2R3Y - chains A and D of the 6 polymer chains in the assembly; structure by X-ray diffraction, 2.50 A resolution.

[Chain A]
Name: Protease degS
From: Escherichia coli
Notes: EC 3.4.21.-
UniProtKB: P0AEE3 (DEGS_ECOLI); numbering as in UniProt (aligned over 43-355)
Sequence (314 residues; each row starts with the number of its first residue):
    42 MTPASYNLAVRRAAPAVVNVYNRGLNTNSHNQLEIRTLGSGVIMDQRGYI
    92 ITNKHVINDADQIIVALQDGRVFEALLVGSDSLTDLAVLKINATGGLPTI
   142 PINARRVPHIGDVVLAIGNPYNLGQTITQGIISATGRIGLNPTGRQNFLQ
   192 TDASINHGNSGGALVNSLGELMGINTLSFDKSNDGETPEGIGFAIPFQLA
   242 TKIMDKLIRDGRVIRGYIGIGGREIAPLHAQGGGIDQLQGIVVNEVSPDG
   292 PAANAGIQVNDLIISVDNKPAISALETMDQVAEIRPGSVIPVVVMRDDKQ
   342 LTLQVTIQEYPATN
Disordered / not traced: 264-281, 313-317, 336-343, 353-355
Differences from the reference sequence: initiating methionine (42)
Curated features (UniProtKB/Swiss-Prot):
  - active site (Charge relay system): His96, Asp126, Ser201
  - binding site (substrate): Thr184, Ile259 to Arg264, Tyr351
  - mutagenesis: Asp122 (D122A: Causes substantial reduction of peptidase activity. Binds activator peptides), Tyr162 (Y162A: Loss of peptidase activity. Binds activator peptides; Y162F: Loss of 60% of peptidase activity), Arg178 (R178A: Causes substantial reduction of peptidase activity), Pro183 (P183A: Loss of peptidase activity. Also affects an interface contact between the PDZ and protease domains), Gln191 (Q191A: Loss of peptidase activity), His198 (H198A: Behaves like wild-type; H198P: Partially bypasses the requirement for peptide activation, acts synergistically with mutations that disrupt contacts between the protease and PDZ domains and ...), Ser201 (S201A: Does not restore RseA degradation in a degS disruption. Loss of RseA degradation), Glu227 (E227A: Loss of peptidase activity), Lys243 (K243D: Increases the basal rate of RseA cleavage 3-fold, acts synergistically with an rseB disruption), Arg256 (R256A: Dramatically increases the basal rate of RseA cleavage; R256D: Dramatically increases the basal rate of RseA cleavage), Asp320 (D320A: Dramatically increases the basal rate of RseA cleavage)
From the paper describing this entry:
  - catalytic residues: His96, Asp126, Ser201
  - contacts within the chain: Asp122-Arg256 (salt bridge), Tyr162-His198 (backbone contact), Phe220-Ile232 (hydrophobic contact)
  - mutagenesis - D122A: increased binding to all analyzed peptides
  - mutagenesis - D122A: abolished catalytic activity on RseA substrate
  - mutagenesis - Y162A: unchanged binding to OMP-derived peptides
  - mutagenesis - Y162A: abolished catalytic activity (RseA cleavage assay) (citing earlier work)
  - binding site for Synthetic peptide YWF (chain D): Gly185, Tyr258 to Ile261, Thr318, Met319, Val322, Tyr351
  - conformationally variable residues (loop rearrangement, side-chain flip): Gly180 to Arg186, Asn197 to Ser201, Phe220

[Chain D]
Name: Synthetic peptide YWF
Sequence (10 residues; numbered 401 to 410; the number before each row is that of its first residue):
   401 DNRLGLVYWF
Disordered / not traced: 401-406

[Interface between chain A and chain D]
Pairs across the interface (20; chain A residue first):
  Leu124(A) - Trp409(D)  hydrophobic
  Thr184(A) - Val407(D)  hydrogen bond (side chain-backbone)
  Thr184(A) - Trp409(D)
  Gly185(A) - Trp409(D)
  Arg186(A) - Val407(D)
  Arg186(A) - Tyr408(D)
  Arg186(A) - Trp409(D)
  Gln187(A) - Trp409(D)
  Gly257(A) - Phe410(D)
  Tyr258(A) - Phe410(D)
  Ile259(A) - Phe410(D)  hydrogen bond (backbone-backbone)
  Gly260(A) - Phe410(D)  hydrogen bond (backbone-backbone)
  Ile261(A) - Phe410(D)
  Gly262(A) - Tyr408(D)
  Gly263(A) - Val407(D)
  Gly263(A) - Tyr408(D)  hydrogen bond (backbone-backbone)
  Thr318(A) - Phe410(D)
  Met319(A) - Trp409(D)
  Met319(A) - Phe410(D)  hydrophobic
  Val322(A) - Phe410(D)  hydrophobic
Other interface residues (no listed pair), chain A (17 interface residues in all): Ile282, Tyr351

[In short]
17 residues of chain A and 4 residues of chain D are in contact; the contacts include 4 hydrogen bonds. Polar
pairs include Thr184(A)-Val407(D), Ile259(A)-Phe410(D) and Gly260(A)-Phe410(D). The paper reports catalytic
residues His96(A), Asp126(A) and Ser201(A); D122A of chain A increases binding to all analyzed peptides.
Here chain A is Protease degS (Escherichia coli) and chain D is Synthetic peptide YWF. Entry 2R3Y (Crystal
structure of the DegS protease in complex with the YWF activating peptide) was determined by X-ray diffraction
together with 2R3U from the same study.
